Entry 8TES (electron microscopy, 3.27 A resolution); this record covers chains I and W of the 24 polymer chains in the assembly.

# Chain I
Protein: Major capsid protein
From: Human herpesvirus 5 strain AD169
UniProt: P16729 (MCP_HCMVA); residue numbers follow UniProt; this construct covers 1-1370
Amino-acid sequence (1370 residues; row label = number of the first residue in the row):
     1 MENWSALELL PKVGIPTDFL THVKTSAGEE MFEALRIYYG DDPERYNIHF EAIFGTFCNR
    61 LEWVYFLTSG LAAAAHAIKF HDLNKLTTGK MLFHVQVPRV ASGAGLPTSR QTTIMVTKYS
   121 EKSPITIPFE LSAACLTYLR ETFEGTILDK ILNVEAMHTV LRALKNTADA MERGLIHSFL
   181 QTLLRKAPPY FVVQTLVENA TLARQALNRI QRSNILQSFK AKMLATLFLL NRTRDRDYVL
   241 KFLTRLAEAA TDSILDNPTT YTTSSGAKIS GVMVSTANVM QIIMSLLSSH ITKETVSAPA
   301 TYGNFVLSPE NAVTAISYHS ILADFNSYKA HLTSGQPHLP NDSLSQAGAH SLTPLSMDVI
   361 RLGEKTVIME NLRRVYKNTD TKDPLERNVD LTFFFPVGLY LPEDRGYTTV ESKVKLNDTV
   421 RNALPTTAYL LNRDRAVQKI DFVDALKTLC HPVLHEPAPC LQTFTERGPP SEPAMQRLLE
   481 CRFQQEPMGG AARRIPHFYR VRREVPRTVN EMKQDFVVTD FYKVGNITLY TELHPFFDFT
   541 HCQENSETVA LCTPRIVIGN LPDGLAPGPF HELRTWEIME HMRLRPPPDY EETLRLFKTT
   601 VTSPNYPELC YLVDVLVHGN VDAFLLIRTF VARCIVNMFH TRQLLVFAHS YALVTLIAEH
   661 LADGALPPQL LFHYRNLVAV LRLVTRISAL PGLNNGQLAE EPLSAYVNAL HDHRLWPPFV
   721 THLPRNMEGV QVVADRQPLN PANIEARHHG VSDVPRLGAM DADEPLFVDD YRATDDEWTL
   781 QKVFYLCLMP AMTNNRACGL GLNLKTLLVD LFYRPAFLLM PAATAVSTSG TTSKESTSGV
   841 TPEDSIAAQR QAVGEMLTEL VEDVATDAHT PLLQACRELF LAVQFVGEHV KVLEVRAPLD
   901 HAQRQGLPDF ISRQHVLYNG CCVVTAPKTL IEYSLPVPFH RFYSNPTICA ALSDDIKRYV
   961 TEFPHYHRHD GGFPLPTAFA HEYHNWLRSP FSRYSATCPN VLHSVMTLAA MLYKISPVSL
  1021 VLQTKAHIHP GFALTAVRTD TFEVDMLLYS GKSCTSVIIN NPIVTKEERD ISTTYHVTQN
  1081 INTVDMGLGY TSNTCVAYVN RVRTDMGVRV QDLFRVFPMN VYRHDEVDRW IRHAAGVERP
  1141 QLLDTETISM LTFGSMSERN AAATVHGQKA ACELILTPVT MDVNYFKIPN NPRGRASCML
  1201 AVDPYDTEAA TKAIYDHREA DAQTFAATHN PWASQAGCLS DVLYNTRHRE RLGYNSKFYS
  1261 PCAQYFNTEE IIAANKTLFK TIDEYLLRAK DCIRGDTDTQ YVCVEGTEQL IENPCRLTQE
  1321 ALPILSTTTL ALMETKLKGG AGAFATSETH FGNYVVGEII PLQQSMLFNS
Unresolved in the structure: 825-844
Disulfide bonds: Cys-1292/Cys-1303

# Chain W
Protein: Triplex capsid protein 1
From: Human herpesvirus 5 strain AD169
UniProt: P16783 (TRX1_HCMVA); numbering as in UniProt (aligned over 1-290)
Amino-acid sequence (290 residues; each row starts with the number of its first residue):
     1 MDARAVAKRP RDPADEDNEL VTALKAKREV NTISVRYLYH ADHQALTARF FVPEGLVEFE
    61 AQPGALLIRM ETGCDSPRHL YISLYLLGIR ASNVSASTRC LLESVYTASA ARAALQWLDL
   121 GPHLLHRRLE TLGCVKTVSL GITSLLTCVM RGYLYNTLKT EVFALMIPKD MYLTWEETRG
   181 RLQYVYLIIV YDYDGPETRP GIYVLTSSIA HWQTLVDVAR GKFARERCSF VNRRITRPRQ
   241 IPLCTGVIQK LGWCLADDIH TSFLVHKELK LSVVRLDNFS VELGDFREFV

# Chain I / chain W interface
Pairs across the interface - 46 pairs, chain I then chain W:
  Leu-136(I) / Glu-19(W)
  Leu-139(I) / Glu-19(W)
  Met-157(I) / Lys-27(W)
  Val-160(I) / Leu-20(W)  hydrophobic
  Val-160(I) / Ala-23(W)  hydrophobic
  Leu-161(I) / Ala-23(W)
  Leu-161(I) / Lys-27(W)
  Leu-164(I) / Leu-24(W)  hydrophobic
  Leu-164(I) / Asn-31(W)  hydrogen bond (backbone-side chain)
  Leu-164(I) / Ile-33(W)
  Lys-165(I) / Glu-29(W)  salt bridge
  Thr-167(I) / Ile-33(W)
  Ala-168(I) / Asn-31(W)
  Ala-168(I) / Thr-32(W)
  Ala-168(I) / Ile-33(W)
  Pro-1062(I) / Thr-32(W)
  Pro-1062(I) / Ile-33(W)
  Pro-1062(I) / Ser-34(W)  hydrogen bond (backbone-backbone)
  Ile-1063(I) / Ser-34(W)
  Ile-1063(I) / Tyr-39(W)  hydrophobic
  Val-1064(I) / Ile-33(W)  hydrophobic
  Val-1064(I) / Ser-34(W)
  Val-1064(I) / Val-35(W)  hydrophobic
  Val-1064(I) / Tyr-37(W)
  Val-1064(I) / Leu-38(W)
  Val-1064(I) / Tyr-39(W)  hydrogen bond (backbone-backbone)
  Thr-1065(I) / Tyr-39(W)
  Thr-1065(I) / His-40(W)
  Lys-1066(I) / Tyr-39(W)  hydrogen bond (backbone-backbone)
  Lys-1066(I) / His-40(W)
  Glu-1067(I) / Arg-49(W)  salt bridge
  Tyr-1075(I) / Glu-19(W)  hydrogen bond
  Tyr-1075(I) / Leu-38(W)  hydrophobic
  His-1076(I) / Arg-49(W)  hydrogen bond
  Thr-1145(I) / Leu-120(W)
  Glu-1146(I) / Gly-73(W)
  Glu-1146(I) / Cys-74(W)
  Glu-1146(I) / Trp-117(W)  hydrogen bond (backbone-side chain)
  Glu-1146(I) / Leu-120(W)
  Ser-1149(I) / Gln-116(W)
  Ser-1149(I) / Trp-117(W)
  Met-1150(I) / Cys-74(W)  hydrophobic
  Met-1150(I) / Ser-76(W)
  Met-1150(I) / Pro-77(W)
  Met-1150(I) / Trp-117(W)  hydrophobic
  Val-1304(I) / Ile-142(W)  hydrophobic
Also at the interface, not in a pair above, chain I (31 interface residues in all): Phe-129, Leu-131, Arg-140, His-158, Asn-1061, Val-1077, Thr-1147, Phe-1153, Glu-1305
Also at the interface, not in a pair above, chain W (29 interface residues in all): Thr-22, Ala-26, Ala-41, Ala-113, Thr-143

# In short
The interface between chain I and chain W involves 31 residues on one side and 29 on the other, with 7
hydrogen bonds and 2 salt bridges. Among the polar pairs are Lys-165(I)/Glu-29(W), Glu-1067(I)/Arg-49(W) and
Leu-164(I)/Asn-31(W).
Chain I is Major capsid protein and chain W is Triplex capsid protein 1, both from Human herpesvirus 5 strain
AD169; the structure, Human cytomegalovirus portal vertex, virion configuration 2 (VC2), was determined by
electron microscopy, deposited together with 8TEP, 8TET, 8TEU and 8TEW.
